PDB entry 5LMP | electron microscopy, 5.35 A resolution (low resolution: residue-level contacts below are approximate; hydrogen-bond / salt-bridge calls are withheld) | chains A and I of the 24 polymer chains in the assembly

== Chain A ==
Molecule: 16S rRNA
Organism: Thermus thermophilus HB8
Sequence (1522 nucleotides; numbered 0 to 1544 plus 21 insertion-coded residues; 44 numbers in that range are skipped by the numbering (no residue carries them; nothing is unmodelled there); the number before each row is that of its first residue; a row labelled like 189A-189L holds insertion residues (189A, then the next letters in order); numbering starts at 0):
     0 UUUGUUGGAG AGUUUGAUCC UGGCUCAGGG UGAACGCUGG CGGCGUGCCU AAGACAUGCA
    60 AGUCGUGCGG GCCG
    76 CGGGGUUUU
    88 ACUCCG
    96 UGGUCAGCGG CGGACGGGUG AGUAACGCGU GGGU
  129A G
   130 ACCUACCCGG AAGAGGGGGA CAACCCGGGG AAACUCGGGC UAAUCCCCCA UGUGGACCCG
189A-189L CCCCUUGGGGUG
   190 UGUCCAAAGG GCUUU
   216 GCCCGCUUCC GGAUGGGCCC GCGUCCCAUC AGCUAGUUGG UGGGGUAAUG GCCCACCAAG
   276 GCGACGACGG GUAGCCGGUC UGAGAGGAUG GCCGGCCACA GGGGCACUGA GACACGGGCC
   336 CCACUCCUAC GGGAGGCAGC AGUUAGGAAU CUUCCGCAAU GGGCGCAAGC CUGACGGAGC
   396 GACGCCGCUU GGAGGAAGAA GCCCUUCGGG GUGUAAACUC CUGA
   441 ACCCGGGACG AAACCCCC
   460 GA
   470 CGAGGGGA
   479 CUGACGGUAC CGGGGUAA
   498 UAGCGCCGGC CAACUCCGUG CCAGCAGCCG CGGUAAUACG GAGGGCGCGA GCGUUACCCG
   558 GAUUCACUGG GCGUAAAGGG CGUGUAGGCG GCCUGGGGCG UCCCAUGUGA AAGACCACGG
   618 CUCAACCGUG GGGGAGCGUG GGAUACGCUC AGGCUAGACG GUGGGAGAGG GUGGUGGAAU
   678 UCCCGGAGUA GCGGUGAAAU GCGCAGAUAC CGGGAGGAAC GCCGAUGGCG AAGGCAGCCA
   738 CCUGGUCCAC CCGUGACGCU GAGGCGCGAA AGCGUGGGGA GCAAACCGGA UUAGAUACCC
   798 GGGUAGUCCA CGCCCUAAAC GAUGCGCGCU AGGUCUCUGG GUCU
   848 CCUGGGGGCC GAAGCUAACG CGUUAAGCGC GCCGCCUGGG GAGUACGGCC GCAAGGCUGA
   908 AACUCAAAGG AAUUGACGGG GGCCCGCACA AGCGGUGGAG CAUGUGGUUU AAUUCGAAGC
   968 AACGCGAAGA ACCUUACCAG GCCUUGACAU GCUA
 1001A G
  1002 GGAACCCGGG UGAAAGCCUG GGGUGCCCC
1030A-1030D GCGA
  1031 GGGGAGCCCU AGCACAGGUG CUGCAUGGCC GUCGUCAGCU CGUGCCGUGA GGUGUUGGGU
  1091 UAAGUCCCGC AACGAGCGCA ACCCCCGCCG UUAGUUGCCA GCGGUUCGGC CGGGCACUCU
  1151 AACGGGACUG CCCGCG
  1168 AAAGCGGGAG GAAGGAGGGG ACGACGUCUG GUCAGCAUGG CCCUUACGGC CUGGGCGACA
  1228 CACGUGCUAC AAUGCCCACU ACAAAGCGAU GCCACCCGGC AACGGGGAGC UAAUCGCAAA
  1288 AAGGUGGGCC CAGUUCGGAU UGGGGUCUGC AACCCGACCC CAUGAAGCCG GAAUCGCUAG
  1348 UAAUCGCGGA UCAGCC
 1363A A
  1364 UGCCGCGGUG AAUACGUUCC CGGGCCUUGU ACACACCGCC CGUCACGCCA UGGGAGCGGG
  1424 CUCUACCCGA AGUCGCCGG
1442A-1442B GA
  1443 GCCUA
  1452 C
  1456 GGGCAGGCGC CGAGGGUAGG GCCCGUGACU GGGGCGAAGU CGUAACAAGG UAGCUGUACC
  1516 GGAAGGUGCG GCUGGAUCAC CUCCUUUCU
Disordered / not traced: 0-4, 1533, 1543-1544
Ion coordination: Mg2+ site 1 near U13 (its only coordinating residue here); Mg2+ site 2 near G21 (its only coordinating residue here); Mg2+ site 3: C48, G115; Mg2+ site 4 near A53 (its only coordinating residue here); Mg2+ site 5 near A59 (its only coordinating residue here); Mg2+ site 6 near G64 (its only coordinating residue here); Mg2+ site 7 near G107 (its only coordinating residue here); Mg2+ site 8: A109, G331; Mg2+ site 9: G117, G289; Mg2+ site 10: C121, G124, U125; Mg2+ site 11 near A195 (its only coordinating residue here); Mg2+ site 12 near G251 (its only coordinating residue here); 42 more Mg2+ sites not listed

== Chain I ==
Protein: 30S ribosomal protein S9
Organism: Thermus thermophilus (strain HB8 / ATCC 27634 / DSM 579)
Reference sequence: P80374 (RS9_THET8); residues 1-128 here = UniProt positions 1-128
Amino-acid sequence (128 residues; each row starts with the number of its first residue):
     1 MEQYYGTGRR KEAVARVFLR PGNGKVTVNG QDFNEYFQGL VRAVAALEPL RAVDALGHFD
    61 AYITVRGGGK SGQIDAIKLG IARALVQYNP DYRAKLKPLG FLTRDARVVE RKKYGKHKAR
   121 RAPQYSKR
Disordered / not traced: 1

== How chain A and chain I interact ==
Contacting residue pairs (125):
  G942(A) with Gln124(I)
  U943(A) with Gln124(I)
  G966(A) with Lys127(I); Arg128(I)
  C967(A) with Arg128(I)
  A968(A) with Arg128(I)
  C970(A) with Ser126(I)
  C1116(A) with Val108(I)
  G1117(A) with Arg104(I); Ala106(I)
  C1118(A) with Arg9(I); Arg83(I); Arg104(I)
  C1119(A) with Arg9(I); Arg83(I)
  G1127(A) with Arg66(I)
  C1128(A) with Arg16(I); Arg66(I)
  C1129(A) with Phe18(I); Tyr62(I)
  A1130(A) with Gln3(I); Phe18(I); Arg20(I); Tyr62(I)
  G1131(A) with Glu2(I)
  C1147(A) with Tyr5(I); Thr7(I); Arg16(I)
  U1148(A) with Tyr5(I); Thr7(I); Arg9(I); Val14(I); Arg16(I)
  C1149(A) with Arg9(I); Val14(I)
  G1177(A) with Lys97(I)
  G1178(A) with Arg93(I); Lys97(I)
  A1179(A) with Arg93(I); Leu102(I); Arg104(I)
  A1180(A) with Thr103(I)
  G1186(A) with Glu110(I); Lys113(I); Arg120(I)
  G1187(A) with Arg111(I); Lys113(I)
  A1188(A) with Tyr114(I)
  G1231(A) with Ser126(I)
  U1232(A) with Pro123(I); Gln124(I); Tyr125(I)
  G1233(A) with His117(I); Arg121(I); Pro123(I); Gln124(I)
  A1248(A) with Lys70(I)
  C1249(A) with Tyr36(I); Gly67(I); Gly68(I); Gly69(I); Lys70(I); Gln73(I)
  A1250(A) with Val65(I); Arg66(I); Gly67(I); Gly68(I)
  A1251(A) with Glu12(I); Gly67(I)
  G1290(A) with Leu40(I)
  G1291(A) with Gln38(I); Gly39(I)
  U1292(A) with Gln38(I); Gly39(I)
  C1342(A) with Gln124(I); Tyr125(I)
  G1343(A) with Arg120(I); Arg121(I); Ala122(I); Tyr125(I)
  C1344(A) with Arg120(I); Ala122(I)
  U1345(A) with Arg120(I)
  A1346(A) with Arg107(I); Arg120(I)
  G1347(A) with Arg10(I); Lys11(I); Arg107(I); Val108(I); Val109(I)
  U1348(A) with Val109(I); Glu110(I); Arg120(I)
  A1349(A) with Lys118(I); Ala119(I); Arg120(I); Arg121(I)
  A1350(A) with Lys118(I); Arg121(I)
  U1351(A) with Lys118(I)
  C1366(A) with His117(I)
  C1367(A) with Lys112(I); Tyr114(I); Gly115(I); Lys116(I)
  G1368(A) with Lys112(I); Lys113(I); Tyr114(I)
  C1369(A) with Arg111(I); Lys112(I)
  G1370(A) with Glu12(I); Val109(I)
  G1371(A) with Lys11(I); Glu12(I); Gly68(I); Gly69(I); Val109(I)
  U1372(A) with Lys11(I); Gly69(I); Lys70(I); Ser71(I); Gly72(I)
  G1373(A) with Lys11(I); Arg42(I); Ser71(I)
Other interface residues (no listed pair), chain A (57 interface residues in all): A1146, C1189, U1341, A1374
Other interface residues (no listed pair), chain I (58 interface residues in all): Ala13, Asp105

== Summary ==
The interface between chain A and chain I involves 57 residues on one side and 58 on the other. The Mg2+ site
3 is built by C48(A) and G115(A). A109(A) and G331(A) coordinate Mg2+ site 8.
Chain A is 16S rRNA (Thermus thermophilus HB8) and chain I is 30S ribosomal protein S9 (Thermus thermophilus
(strain HB8 / ATCC 27634 / DSM 579)); the structure, Structure of bacterial 30S-IF1-IF3-mRNA translation
pre-initiation complex (state-1C), was determined by electron microscopy, deposited together with 5LMN, 5LMO,
5LMQ, 5LMR, 5LMS, 5LMT, 5LMU and 5LMV.
